Entry 8Z21 (electron microscopy, 3.17 A resolution); this record covers chains A and C of the 4 polymer chains in the assembly.

Chain A:
Name: Oligopeptide transport system permease protein OppB
From: Escherichia coli K-12
UniProtKB: P0AFH2 (OPPB_ECOLI); residue numbers follow UniProt; this construct covers 1-306
Chain sequence (306 residues; numbered 1 to 306; the number before each row is that of its first residue):
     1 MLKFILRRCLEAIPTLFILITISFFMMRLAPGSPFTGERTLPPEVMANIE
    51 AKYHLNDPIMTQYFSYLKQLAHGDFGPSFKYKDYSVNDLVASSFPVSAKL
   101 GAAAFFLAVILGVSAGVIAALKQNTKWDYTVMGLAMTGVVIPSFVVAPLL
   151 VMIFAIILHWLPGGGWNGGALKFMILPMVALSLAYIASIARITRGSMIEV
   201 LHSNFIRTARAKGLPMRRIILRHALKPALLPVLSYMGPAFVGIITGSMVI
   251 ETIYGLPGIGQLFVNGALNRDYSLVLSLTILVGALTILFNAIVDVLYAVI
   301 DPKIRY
Not modelled in the structure: 1, 304-306

Chain C:
Name: Oligopeptide transport ATP-binding protein OppD
From: Escherichia coli K-12
Notes: EC 7.4.2.6
UniProtKB: P76027 (OPPD_ECOLI); numbering as in UniProt (aligned over 1-336)
Chain sequence (336 residues; row label = number of the first residue in the row):
     1 MSVIETATVPLAQQQADALLNVKDLRVTFSTPDGDVTAVNDLNFSLRAGE
    51 TLGIVGESGSGKSQTAFALMGLLAANGRIGGSATFNGREILNLPEHELNK
   101 LRAEQISMIFQDPMTSLNPYMRVGEQLMEVLMLHKNMSKAEAFEESVRML
   151 DAVKMPEARKRMKMYPHEFSGGMRQRVMIAMALLCRPKLLIADEPTTALD
   201 VTVQAQIMTLLNELKREFNTAIIMITHDLVVVAGICDKVLVMYAGRTMEY
   251 GNARDVFYQPVHPYSIGLLNAVPRLDAEGETMLTIPGNPPNLLRLPKGCP
   301 FQPRCPHAMEICSSAPPLEEFTPGRLRACFKPVEEL
Not modelled in the structure: 1-9
UniProt features mapped onto this chain:
  - binding site (ATP): Gly-56 to Ser-63
Metal / ion sites: 4Fe-4S cluster Fe: Cys-299, Cys-305, Cys-312, Cys-329
Small-molecule neighbours: 4Fe-4S cluster (SF4): His-262, Pro-263, Cys-299, Phe-301, Gln-302, Cys-305, His-307, Cys-312, Pro-316, Cys-329, Phe-330, Lys-331

Interface between chain A and chain C:
Contacting residue pairs (46):
  Asn-204(A) / Thr-115(C)  hydrogen bond
  Asn-204(A) / Ser-116(C)
  Phe-205(A) / Thr-115(C)  hydrogen bond (backbone-backbone)
  Phe-205(A) / Ser-116(C)
  Phe-205(A) / Leu-117(C)
  Phe-205(A) / Asn-118(C)
  Phe-205(A) / Pro-119(C)
  Arg-207(A) / Phe-67(C)
  Arg-207(A) / Phe-110(C)
  Thr-208(A) / Phe-110(C)
  Thr-208(A) / Ser-116(C)  hydrogen bond (side chain-backbone)
  Thr-208(A) / Met-178(C)
  Arg-210(A) / Gly-71(C)
  Arg-210(A) / Leu-72(C)
  Arg-210(A) / Glu-95(C)  salt bridge
  Arg-210(A) / Arg-102(C)
  Ala-211(A) / Met-70(C)
  Ala-211(A) / Leu-72(C)  hydrophobic
  Ala-211(A) / Arg-102(C)
  Ala-211(A) / Phe-110(C)  hydrophobic
  Lys-212(A) / Ala-103(C)
  Lys-212(A) / Gln-126(C)  hydrogen bond (side chain-backbone)
  Lys-212(A) / Val-130(C)
  Lys-212(A) / His-134(C)  hydrogen bond (backbone-side chain)
  Lys-212(A) / Met-181(C)
  Gly-213(A) / Asn-99(C)
  Gly-213(A) / Arg-102(C)
  Gly-213(A) / Leu-133(C)
  Leu-214(A) / Asn-99(C)
  Leu-214(A) / Glu-129(C)
  Leu-214(A) / Leu-133(C)  hydrophobic
  Pro-215(A) / Leu-133(C)
  Arg-218(A) / Glu-129(C)  salt bridge
  Arg-222(A) / Glu-125(C)  salt bridge
  Arg-222(A) / Glu-129(C)
  His-223(A) / Asn-118(C)  hydrogen bond
  His-223(A) / Met-121(C)
  His-223(A) / Glu-129(C)  salt bridge
  Pro-227(A) / Tyr-120(C)  hydrophobic
  Leu-230(A) / Tyr-120(C)  hydrophobic
  Asp-301(A) / Tyr-120(C)
  Pro-302(A) / Pro-119(C)
  Pro-302(A) / Tyr-120(C)
  Pro-302(A) / Tyr-165(C)  hydrophobic
  Pro-302(A) / His-167(C)  hydrogen bond (backbone-side chain)
  Lys-303(A) / Tyr-120(C)  hydrogen bond
Also at the interface, not in a pair above, chain A (19 interface residues in all): Lys-226

In short:
The interface between chain A and chain C involves 19 residues on one side and 26 on the other, with 8
hydrogen bonds and 4 salt bridges. Polar contacts include Arg-210(A)/Glu-95(C), Arg-218(A)/Glu-129(C) and
Arg-222(A)/Glu-125(C). Chain C binds 4Fe-4S cluster.
Chain A is Oligopeptide transport system permease protein OppB and chain C is Oligopeptide transport
ATP-binding protein OppD, both from Escherichia coli K-12; the structure, Cryo-EM structure of Escherichia
coli OppBCDF in the resting state, was determined by electron microscopy.
